Entry 3R2X (X-ray diffraction, 3.10 A resolution); this record covers chains B and C of the 3 polymer chains in the assembly.

Chain B:
Name: Hemagglutinin
From: Influenza A virus
Notes: fragment: HA2 chain
UniProt: Q9WFX3 (HEMA_I18A0); residues 1-176 here correspond to UniProt positions 345-520 (UniProt number = residue number + 344)
Chain sequence (179 residues; numbered 1 to 179; the number before each row is that of its first residue):
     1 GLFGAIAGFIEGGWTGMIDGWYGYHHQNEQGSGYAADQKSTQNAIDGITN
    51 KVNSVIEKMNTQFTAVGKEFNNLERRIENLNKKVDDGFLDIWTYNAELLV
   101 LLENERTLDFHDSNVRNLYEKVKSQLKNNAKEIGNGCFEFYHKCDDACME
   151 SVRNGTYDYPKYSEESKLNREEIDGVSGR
Unresolved in the structure: 172-179
Differences from the reference sequence: expression tag (177-179)
Swiss-Prot annotation at these positions:
  - glycosylation: Asn-154 (N-linked (GlcNAc...) asparagine)
Disulfide bonds: Cys-144/Cys-148

Chain C:
Name: HB36.3, designed hemagglutinin binding protein
From: artificial gene
Chain sequence (93 residues; row label = number of the first residue in the row):
     1 MSNAMDGQQLNRLLLEWIGAWDPFGLGKDAYDVEAEAVLQAVYETESAFD
    51 LAMRIMWIYVFAFNRPIPFPHAQKLARRLLELKQAASSPLPLE
Unresolved in the structure: 1-5, 88-93

Interface between chain B and chain C:
Pairs across the interface (20; chain B residue first):
  Ile-18(B) / Phe-49(C)
  Asp-19(B) / Phe-49(C)
  Gly-20(B) / Phe-49(C)
  Trp-21(B) / Phe-49(C)
  Trp-21(B) / Met-53(C)  hydrophobic
  Gln-38(B) / Gln-73(C)
  Gln-42(B) / Phe-69(C)
  Gln-42(B) / Pro-70(C)
  Ile-45(B) / Met-53(C)  hydrophobic
  Ile-45(B) / Met-56(C)  hydrophobic
  Ile-45(B) / Phe-69(C)  hydrophobic
  Thr-49(B) / Met-56(C)
  Thr-49(B) / Trp-57(C)
  Thr-49(B) / Val-60(C)
  Thr-49(B) / Pro-66(C)
  Val-52(B) / Trp-57(C)  hydrophobic
  Asn-53(B) / Val-60(C)
  Asn-53(B) / Pro-66(C)
  Ile-56(B) / Phe-61(C)  hydrophobic
  Ile-56(B) / Asn-64(C)
Also at the interface, not in a pair above, chain B (15 interface residues in all): Thr-41, Asp-46, Ile-48, Glu-57
Also at the interface, not in a pair above, chain C (12 interface residues in all): Arg-65
The authors on this interface:
  - interface residues, chain B: Ile-18(B), Trp-21(B), Thr-41(B) (proposed by the authors, not directly observed)
  - interface residues, chain C: Phe-49(C), Met-53(C), Met-56(C), Trp-57(C), Phe-61(C), Phe-69(C)

In short:
The interface between chain B and chain C involves 15 residues on one side and 12 on the other. From the
paper: interface residues Ile-18(B), Trp-21(B) and Phe-49(C) among others.
Chain B is Hemagglutinin (Influenza A virus) and chain C is HB36.3, designed hemagglutinin binding protein
(artificial gene); the structure, Crystal structure of the de novo designed binding protein HB36.3 in complex
the the 1918 influenza ..., was determined by X-ray diffraction.
